Entry 6TVA (X-ray diffraction, 1.74 A resolution); this record covers chains B and C of the 6 polymer chains in the assembly.

[Chain B]
Name: Haemagglutinin HA2
Organism: Influenza A virus
UniProtKB: A0A0A7HR51 (A0A0A7HR51_9INFA); residues 1-172 here correspond to UniProt positions 333-504 (UniProt number = residue number + 332)
Amino-acid sequence (172 residues; numbered 1 to 172; the number before each row is that of its first residue):
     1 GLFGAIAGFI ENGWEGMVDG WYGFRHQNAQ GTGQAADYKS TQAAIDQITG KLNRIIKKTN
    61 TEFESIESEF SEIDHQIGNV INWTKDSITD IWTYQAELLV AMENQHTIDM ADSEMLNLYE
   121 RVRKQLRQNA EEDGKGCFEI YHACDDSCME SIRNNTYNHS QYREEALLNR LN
Differences from the reference sequence: conflict Asn158 (Asp490 in A0A0A7HR51)
Disulfide bonds: Cys144-Cys148
Covalent attachments: N-acetylglucosamine (NAG) linked to Asn82

[Chain C]
Name: Haemagglutinin HA1
Organism: Influenza A virus
UniProtKB: A0A0A7HR51 (A0A0A7HR51_9INFA); residues 1-318 here correspond to UniProt positions 10-327 (UniProt number = residue number + 9)
Amino-acid sequence (320 residues; each row starts with the number of its first residue; numbers below 1 keep their minus sign (Asp-1 is residue -1)):
    -1 DPDKICLGHH AVANGTIVKT LTNEQEEVTN ATETVESTSL NRLCMKGRNH KDLGNCHPIG
    59 MLIGTPACDL HLTGTWDTLI ERKNAIAYCY PGATVNEKAL RQKIMESGGI SKINTGFTYG
   119 SSINSAGTTK ACMRNGGNSF YAELKWLVSK NKGQNFPQTT NTYRNADTAE HLIMWGIHHP
   179 SSTQEKNDLY GTQSLSISVG SSTYKNSFVP VVGARPQVNG LSGRIDFHWT LVQPGDKIIF
   239 SHNGGLIAPS RVSKLIGRGL GIQSEAPIDN SCESKCFWRG GSINTRLPFQ NLSPRTVGQC
   299 PKYVNKKSLM LATGMRNVPE
Differences from the reference sequence: expression tag (-1 to 0); conflict Lys96 (Glu105 in A0A0A7HR51), Ser205 (Asn214 in A0A0A7HR51), Ile237 (Thr246 in A0A0A7HR51)
Disulfide bonds: Cys42-Cys270, Cys54-Cys66, Cys87-Cys130, Cys274-Cys298

[Interface between chain B and chain C]
Contacting residue pairs - 9 pairs, chain B then chain C:
  His75(B) - Ala97(C)
  His75(B) - Gln100(C)
  His75(B) - Lys101(C)
  His75(B) - Glu104(C)  salt bridge
  Gln76(B) - Lys96(C)
  Gln76(B) - Gln100(C)
  Asn79(B) - Gln100(C)  hydrogen bond
  Asn79(B) - Glu104(C)  hydrogen bond
  Asp90(B) - Lys300(C)  salt bridge

[Summary]
Chain B and chain C form an interface of 4 and 6 residues respectively; the contacts include 2 hydrogen bonds
and 2 salt bridges. Polar pairs include His75(B)-Glu104(C), Asp90(B)-Lys300(C) and Asn79(B)-Gln100(C).
N-acetylglucosamine is covalently linked to Asn82(B).
Chain B is Haemagglutinin HA2 and chain C is Haemagglutinin HA1, both from Influenza A virus; the structure,
Crystal structure of the haemagglutinin from a transmissible H10N7 seal influenza virus isolated in Netherland
in ..., was determined by X-ray diffraction together with 6TJW, 6TJY, 6TVB, 6TVC, 6TVD, 6TVF and 9 further
entries from the same study.
